Entry 6IHI (X-ray diffraction, 1.78 A resolution); this record covers chains A and B of the 4 polymer chains in the assembly.

[Chain A (and B)]
Protein: Alclohol dehydrogenase
Organism: Ralstonia sp
Notes: chain B of this document is another copy of the same molecule, construct and numbering; everything in this record applies to it too
Reference sequence: C0IR58 (C0IR58_9RALS); residues 1-249 here = UniProt positions 1-249
Chain sequence (249 residues; numbered 1 to 249; the number before each row is that of its first residue):
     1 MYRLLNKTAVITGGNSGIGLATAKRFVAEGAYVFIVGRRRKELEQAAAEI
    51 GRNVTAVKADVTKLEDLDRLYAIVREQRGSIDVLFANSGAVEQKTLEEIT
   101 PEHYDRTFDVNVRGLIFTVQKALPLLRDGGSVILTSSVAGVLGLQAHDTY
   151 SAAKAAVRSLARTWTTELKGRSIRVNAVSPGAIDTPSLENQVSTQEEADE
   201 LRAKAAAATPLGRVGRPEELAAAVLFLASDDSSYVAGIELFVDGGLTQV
Not modelled in the structure: 1 (chain B: 188-201)
Sequence notes: engineered mutation Val91 (Ile in C0IR58), Ser187 (Ile in C0IR58), Leu188 (Ile in C0IR58), Ala205 (Phe in C0IR58)
Residues lining bound ligands:
  - NADPH (A6O; (2R,3S)-2-ethyl-2-[(2E)-2-(6-methoxy-3,4-dihydro-2H-naphthalen-1-ylidene)ethyl]-3-oxidanyl-cyclopentan-1-one): Val91, Ser137, Ala139, Leu144, Gln145, His147, Tyr150, Gly181, Ala182, Leu188, Gln191, Leu201, Lys204, Ala205, Ala208, Leu246
  - NADP (NAP; NADP nicotinamide-adenine-dinucleotide phosphate): Gly13, Gly14, Asn15, Ser16, Gly17, Ile18, Gly19, Val36, Gly37, Arg38, Arg39, Ala59, Asp60, Val61, Thr62, Asn87, Ser88, Gly89, Ala90, Val110, Thr135, Ser136, Ser137, Tyr150, Lys154, Pro180, Gly181, Ala182, Ile183, Thr185, Pro186, Ser187, Leu188

[How chain A and chain B interact]
Contacting residue pairs - 77 pairs, chain A then chain B:
  Thr95(A) - Glu167(B)
  Leu96(A) - Ile116(B)
  Leu96(A) - Val119(B)  hydrophobic
  Leu96(A) - Gln120(B)  hydrogen bond (backbone-side chain)
  Leu96(A) - Leu123(B)  hydrophobic
  Leu96(A) - Trp164(B)
  Leu96(A) - Glu167(B)  hydrogen bond (backbone-side chain)
  Glu97(A) - Gln120(B)  hydrogen bond (backbone-side chain)
  Glu97(A) - Leu123(B)
  Ile99(A) - Ile116(B)  hydrophobic
  Ile99(A) - Phe117(B)
  Ile99(A) - Gln120(B)  hydrogen bond (backbone-side chain)
  Thr100(A) - Phe117(B)
  Pro101(A) - Leu64(B)  hydrophobic
  Pro101(A) - Arg113(B)
  Pro101(A) - Phe117(B)
  Tyr104(A) - Phe108(B)
  Tyr104(A) - Val112(B)
  Tyr104(A) - Arg113(B)
  Tyr104(A) - Ile116(B)  hydrophobic
  Asp105(A) - Arg113(B)  salt bridge
  Phe108(A) - Tyr104(B)
  Phe108(A) - Phe108(B)  hydrophobic
  Phe108(A) - Val112(B)  hydrophobic
  Val112(A) - Tyr104(B)
  Val112(A) - Phe108(B)  hydrophobic
  Arg113(A) - Tyr104(B)
  Arg113(A) - Asp105(B)  salt bridge
  Ile116(A) - Leu96(B)
  Ile116(A) - Ile99(B)  hydrophobic
  Ile116(A) - Tyr104(B)  hydrophobic
  Phe117(A) - Ile99(B)
  Phe117(A) - Thr100(B)
  Phe117(A) - Pro101(B)
  Val119(A) - Leu96(B)  hydrophobic
  Gln120(A) - Leu96(B)  hydrogen bond (side chain-backbone)
  Gln120(A) - Glu97(B)  hydrogen bond (side chain-backbone)
  Gln120(A) - Ile99(B)  hydrogen bond (side chain-backbone)
  Leu123(A) - Glu97(B)
  Val141(A) - Arg162(B)  hydrogen bond (backbone-side chain)
  Leu142(A) - Arg162(B)
  Gly143(A) - Arg162(B)
  Gly143(A) - Thr163(B)
  Gly143(A) - Thr166(B)  hydrogen bond (backbone-side chain)
  Leu144(A) - Thr163(B)
  Gln145(A) - Thr166(B)
  Gln145(A) - Glu167(B)
  Ala146(A) - Glu167(B)  hydrogen bond (backbone-side chain)
  Asp148(A) - Leu160(B)
  Asp148(A) - Thr163(B)
  Asp148(A) - Trp164(B)  hydrogen bond
  Asp148(A) - Glu167(B)
  Ser151(A) - Ser159(B)  hydrogen bond (backbone-side chain)
  Ala152(A) - Ala156(B)
  Ala152(A) - Ser159(B)  hydrogen bond (backbone-side chain)
  Ala155(A) - Ala155(B)
  Ala155(A) - Ser159(B)
  Ala156(A) - Ala152(B)
  Ser159(A) - Ser151(B)  hydrogen bond (side chain-backbone)
  Ser159(A) - Ala152(B)  hydrogen bond (side chain-backbone)
  Ser159(A) - Ala155(B)
  Leu160(A) - Asp148(B)
  Arg162(A) - Val141(B)  hydrogen bond (side chain-backbone)
  Arg162(A) - Leu142(B)
  Arg162(A) - Gly143(B)
  Thr163(A) - Gly143(B)
  Thr163(A) - Leu144(B)
  Thr163(A) - Asp148(B)
  Trp164(A) - Leu96(B)
  Trp164(A) - Asp148(B)  hydrogen bond
  Thr166(A) - Gly143(B)  hydrogen bond (side chain-backbone)
  Thr166(A) - Gln145(B)
  Glu167(A) - Thr95(B)
  Glu167(A) - Leu96(B)  hydrogen bond (side chain-backbone)
  Glu167(A) - Gln145(B)
  Glu167(A) - Ala146(B)  hydrogen bond (side chain-backbone)
  Glu167(A) - Asp148(B)
Other interface residues (no listed pair), chain A (40 interface residues in all): Leu64, Lys94, Glu98, Gly140, His147, Thr149
Other interface residues (no listed pair), chain B (40 interface residues in all): Lys94, Glu98, His147, Thr149, Arg171

[In short]
The chain A/chain B interface involves 40 residues from each chain; the contacts include 20 hydrogen bonds and
2 salt bridges. Among the polar pairs are Asp105(A)-Arg113(B), Leu96(A)-Gln120(B) and Leu96(A)-Glu167(B).
Ligands of chain A: NADP and NADPH.
Both chains are Alclohol dehydrogenase (Ralstonia sp). Entry 6IHI (Crystal structure of RasADH 3B3/I91V from
Ralstonia.sp in complex with NADPH and A6O) was determined by X-ray diffraction together with 6IHH from the
same study.
